PDB entry 8YEO | electron microscopy, 3.44 A resolution | chains I and T of the 12 polymer chains in the assembly

== Chain I ==
Molecule: Cas7f
Source organism: Selenomonas sp
Amino-acid sequence (335 residues; each row starts with the number of its first residue):
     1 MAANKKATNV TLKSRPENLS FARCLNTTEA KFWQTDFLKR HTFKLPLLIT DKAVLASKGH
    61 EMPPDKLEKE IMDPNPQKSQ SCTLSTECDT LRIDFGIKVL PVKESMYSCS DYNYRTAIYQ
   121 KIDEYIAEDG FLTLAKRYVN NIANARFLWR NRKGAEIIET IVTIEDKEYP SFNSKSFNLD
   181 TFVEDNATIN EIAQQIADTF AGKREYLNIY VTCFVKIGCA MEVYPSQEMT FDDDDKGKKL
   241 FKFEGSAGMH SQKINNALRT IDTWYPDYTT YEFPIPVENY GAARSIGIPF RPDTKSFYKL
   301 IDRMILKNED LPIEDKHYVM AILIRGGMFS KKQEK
Not modelled in the structure: 1-11

== Chain T ==
Molecule: TS
Source organism: Selenomonas sp
Sequence (48 nucleotides; row label = number of the first residue in the row):
     6 GCCAAGCTTT TTAACAGTGG CCTTATTAAA TGACTTCTCC GCTAATAC

== Interface between chain I and chain T ==
Residue-residue contacts - 13 pairs, chain I then chain T:
  Lys58(I) - C39(T)  salt bridge to the phosphate
  His60(I) - DT40(T)  hydrogen bond to the sugar
  His60(I) - DT41(T)  base contact
  Lys66(I) - DT41(T)  salt bridge to the phosphate
  Pro74(I) - A38(T)  sugar contact
  Asn75(I) - C39(T)  sugar contact
  Asn75(I) - DT40(T)  hydrogen bond to the base
  Pro76(I) - A38(T)  base contact
  Pro76(I) - C39(T)  sugar contact
  Gln77(I) - C39(T)  phosphate contact
  Gln77(I) - DT40(T)  hydrogen bond to the base
  Phe231(I) - C44(T)  base contact
  Lys236(I) - DT40(T)  base contact
Other interface residues (no listed pair), chain I (12 interface residues in all): Leu55, Glu70, Lys335
Other interface residues (no listed pair), chain T (7 interface residues in all): G37, DT48

== Overview ==
The interface between chain I and chain T involves 12 residues on one side and 7 on the other, with 3 hydrogen
bonds and 2 salt bridges. Polar pairs include Asn75(I)-DT40(T), Gln77(I)-DT40(T) and His60(I)-DT40(T).
Chain I is Cas7f and chain T is TS, both from Selenomonas sp; the structure, Type I-FHNH Cascade-dsDNA R-loop
complex, was determined by electron microscopy, deposited together with 8YDB, 8YH9 and 8YHA.
